PDB entry 6LSM | X-ray diffraction, 2.75 A resolution | chains B and C of the 6 polymer chains in the assembly

[Chain B]
Molecule: Tubulin beta chain
From: Sus scrofa
UniProt: A0A287AGU7 (A0A287AGU7_PIG); the author numbering skips numbers that UniProt does not, so the offset changes along the chain: 1-42 = UniProt 1-42; 45-360 = UniProt 43-358; 369-455 = UniProt 359-445
Sequence (445 residues; each row starts with the number of its first residue; note: 10 numbers in that range are skipped by the numbering (no residue carries them; nothing is unmodelled there)):
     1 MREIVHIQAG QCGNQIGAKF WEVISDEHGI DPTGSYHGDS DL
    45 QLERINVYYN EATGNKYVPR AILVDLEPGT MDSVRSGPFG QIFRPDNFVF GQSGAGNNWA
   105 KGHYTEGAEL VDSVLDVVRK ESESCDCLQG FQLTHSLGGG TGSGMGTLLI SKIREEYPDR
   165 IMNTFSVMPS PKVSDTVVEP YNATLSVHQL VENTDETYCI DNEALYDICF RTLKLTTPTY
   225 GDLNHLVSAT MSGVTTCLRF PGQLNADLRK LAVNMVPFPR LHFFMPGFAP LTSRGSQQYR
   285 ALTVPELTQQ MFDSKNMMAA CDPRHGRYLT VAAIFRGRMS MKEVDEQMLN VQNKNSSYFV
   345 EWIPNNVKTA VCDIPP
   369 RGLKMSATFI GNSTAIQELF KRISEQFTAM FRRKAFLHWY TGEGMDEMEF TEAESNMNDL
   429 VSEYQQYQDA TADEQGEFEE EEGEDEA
Unresolved in the structure: 1, 279-281, 439-455
Metal / ion sites: Mg2+: Q11 (together with GDP); Ca2+ near E113 (its only coordinating residue here)
Ligand contacts:
  - ERX (2-(4-methylphenyl)-7-(3,4,5-trimethoxyphenyl)pyrazolo[1,5-a]pyrimidine): V238, C241, L242, L248, N249, D251, L252, K254, L255, N258, M259, T314, V315, A316, A317, I318, N349, N350, V351, K352, A354, I378
  - GDP (guanosine-5'-diphosphate): G10, Q11, C12, Q15, I16, N101, S140, G142, G143, G144, T145, G146, S147, V171, P173, V177, D179, E183, N206, L209, Y224, L227, N228

[Chain C]
Molecule: Tubulin alpha-1B chain
From: Sus scrofa
UniProt: Q2XVP4 (TBA1B_PIG); residue numbers follow UniProt; this construct covers 1-450
Sequence (450 residues; each row starts with the number of its first residue):
     1 MRECISIHVG QAGVQIGNAC WELYCLEHGI QPDGQMPSDK TIGGGDDSFN TFFSETGAGK
    61 HVPRAVFVDL EPTVIDEVRT GTYRQLFHPE QLITGKEDAA NNYARGHYTI GKEIIDLVLD
   121 RIRKLADQCT GLQGFLVFHS FGGGTGSGFT SLLMERLSVD YGKKSKLEFS IYPAPQVSTA
   181 VVEPYNSILT THTTLEHSDC AFMVDNEAIY DICRRNLDIE RPTYTNLNRL ISQIVSSITA
   241 SLRFDGALNV DLTEFQTNLV PYPRIHFPLA TYAPVISAEK AYHEQLSVAE ITNACFEPAN
   301 QMVKCDPRHG KYMACCLLYR GDVVPKDVNA AIATIKTKRS IQFVDWCPTG FKVGINYQPP
   361 TVVPGGDLAK VQRAVCMLSN TTAIAEAWAR LDHKFDLMYA KRAFVHWYVG EGMEEGEFSE
   421 AREDMAALEK DYEEVGVDSV EGEGEEEGEE
Unresolved in the structure: 441-450
Metal / ion sites: Ca2+: D39, T41, G44, E55
Ligand contacts: GTP (guanosine-5'-triphosphate): V9, G10, Q11, A12, Q15, I16, D69, D98, A99, A100, N101, S140, G142, G143, G144, T145, G146, I171, P173, V177, S178, T179, E183, N206, Y224, L227, N228, I231
Swiss-Prot annotation at these positions:
  - motif: M1 to C4 (MREC motif)
  - active site: E254
  - binding site (GTP): G10, Q11, A12, Q15, E71, A99, S140, G143, G144, T145, G146, T179, E183, N206, Y224, N228, L252
  - binding site (Mg(2+)): E71
  - modified residue: K40 (N6,N6,N6-trimethyllysine), S48 (Phosphoserine), S232 (Phosphoserine), Y282 (3'-nitrotyrosine), R339 (Omega-N-methylarginine), S439 (Phosphoserine), E443 (5-glutamyl polyglutamate), E445 (5-glutamyl polyglutamate)
  - cross-link (Glycyl lysine isopeptide (Lys-Gly)): K326 (interchain with G-Cter in ubiquitin), K370 (interchain with G-Cter in ubiquitin)

[How chain B and chain C interact]
Pairs across the interface (37; chain B residue first):
  N101(B) - E254(C)
  D179(B) - E254(C)
  D179(B) - K352(C)  hydrogen bond (backbone-side chain)
  T180(B) - E254(C)
  T180(B) - N258(C)
  V181(B) - N258(C)  hydrogen bond (backbone-side chain)
  V181(B) - P348(C)  hydrophobic
  V182(B) - T257(C)
  T221(B) - P325(C)
  T221(B) - K326(C)
  A397(B) - W346(C)
  M398(B) - W346(C)
  R400(B) - D345(C)  salt bridge
  R400(B) - S439(C)  hydrogen bond
  R401(B) - Y262(C)  hydrogen bond (backbone-side chain)
  R401(B) - D345(C)  salt bridge
  R401(B) - W346(C)
  R401(B) - E434(C)  hydrogen bond (side chain-backbone)
  R401(B) - V435(C)
  R401(B) - V437(C)  hydrogen bond (side chain-backbone)
  R401(B) - D438(C)
  R401(B) - S439(C)  hydrogen bond
  K402(B) - Y262(C)
  A403(B) - Y262(C)
  A403(B) - W346(C)  hydrophobic
  F404(B) - T257(C)
  F404(B) - N258(C)
  F404(B) - V260(C)
  F404(B) - P261(C)  hydrogen bond (backbone-backbone)
  F404(B) - W346(C)  hydrophobic
  H406(B) - V260(C)  hydrogen bond (side chain-backbone)
  H406(B) - P261(C)
  H406(B) - Y262(C)
  H406(B) - P263(C)
  W407(B) - Q256(C)
  W407(B) - T257(C)  hydrogen bond (side chain-backbone)
  W407(B) - V260(C)
Other interface residues (no listed pair), chain B (19 interface residues in all): Q96, S97, G100, L405
Other interface residues (no listed pair), chain C (21 interface residues in all): R2, N329

[In short]
The interface between chain B and chain C involves 19 residues on one side and 21 on the other; the contacts
include 10 hydrogen bonds and 2 salt bridges. Among the polar pairs are R400(B)-D345(C), R401(B)-D345(C) and
D179(B)-K352(C). Chain B binds GDP and compound ERX.
Here chain B is Tubulin beta chain and chain C is Tubulin alpha-1B chain, both from Sus scrofa. Entry 6LSM
(Tubulin Polymerization Inhibitors) was determined by X-ray diffraction.
